Entry 4N3G (X-ray diffraction, 3.20 A resolution); this record covers chain A.

[Chain A]
Name: Eukaryotic translation initiation factor 5B-like protein, eIF5B(870-C)
Source organism: Chaetomium thermophilum var. thermophilum
Reference sequence: G0S8G9 (G0S8G9_CHATD); the construct has insertions or renumbered stretches relative to UniProt, so the offset changes along the chain: 517-575 = UniProt 517-575; 600-1116 = UniProt 576-1092
Sequence (603 residues; numbered 514 to 1116; the number before each row is that of its first residue):
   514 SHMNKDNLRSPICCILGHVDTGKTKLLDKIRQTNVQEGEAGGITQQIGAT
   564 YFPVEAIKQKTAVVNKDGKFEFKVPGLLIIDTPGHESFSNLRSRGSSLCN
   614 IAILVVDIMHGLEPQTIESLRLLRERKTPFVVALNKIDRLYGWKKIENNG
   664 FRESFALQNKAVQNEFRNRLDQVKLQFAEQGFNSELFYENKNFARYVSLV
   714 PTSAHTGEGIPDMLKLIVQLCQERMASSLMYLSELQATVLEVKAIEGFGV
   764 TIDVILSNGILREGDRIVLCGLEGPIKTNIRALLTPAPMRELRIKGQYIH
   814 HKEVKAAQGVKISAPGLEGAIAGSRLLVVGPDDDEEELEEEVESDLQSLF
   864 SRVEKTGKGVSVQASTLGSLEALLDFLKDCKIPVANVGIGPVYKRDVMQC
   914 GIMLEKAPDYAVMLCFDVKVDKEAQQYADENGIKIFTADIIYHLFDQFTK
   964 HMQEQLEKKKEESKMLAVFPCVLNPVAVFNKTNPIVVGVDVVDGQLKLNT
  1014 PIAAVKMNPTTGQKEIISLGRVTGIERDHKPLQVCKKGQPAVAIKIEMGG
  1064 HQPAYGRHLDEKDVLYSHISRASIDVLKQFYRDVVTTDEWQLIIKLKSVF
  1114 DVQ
Not modelled in the structure: 514-869
Differences from the reference sequence: expression tag (514-516, 576-599)
Residues lining bound ligands:
  - lactic acid (LAC), molecule 1: Tyr955, Phe958, Asp959
  - lactic acid (LAC), molecule 2: Phe992, Gly1001, Glu1039, Arg1040, Asp1041, Ala1054, Val1055, Ala1056

[In short]
Bound to chain A: lactic acid.
Chain A is Eukaryotic translation initiation factor 5B-like protein, eIF5B(870-C) (Chaetomium thermophilum
var. thermophilum); the structure, Crystal structure of eukaryotic translation initiation factor eIF5B
(870-1116) from Chaetomium thermophilum, domains III and IV, was determined by X-ray diffraction (same
publication as 4N3N, 4N3S, 4NCF, 4NCL and 4NCN).
